PDB entry 3WG1 | X-ray diffraction, 1.90 A resolution | chains A and B

# Chain A (and B)
Molecule: Galactoside-binding lectin
From: Agrocybe aegerita
Notes: chain B of this document is another copy of the same molecule, construct and numbering; everything in this record applies to it too
Chain sequence (178 residues; row label = number of the first residue in the row; numbers below 1 keep their minus sign (Met-9 is residue -9)):
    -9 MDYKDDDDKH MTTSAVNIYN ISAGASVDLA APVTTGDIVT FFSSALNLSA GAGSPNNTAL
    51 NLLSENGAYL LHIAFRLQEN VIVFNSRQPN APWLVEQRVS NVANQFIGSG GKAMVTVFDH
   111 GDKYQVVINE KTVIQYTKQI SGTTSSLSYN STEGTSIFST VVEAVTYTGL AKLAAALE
Disordered / not traced: -9 to 1, 162-168
From the paper describing this entry:
  - binding site for beta-D-glucopyranose: Arg88
  - binding site for beta-D-galactopyranose: Pro45, Asn46
  - contacts within the chain: Gly43-Asn47 (backbone contact), Asn47-Leu67 (backbone contact), Asn47-Thr145 (backbone contact), Asn47-Gln68
  - mutagenesis - N47A: decreased binding to lactose
  - mutagenesis - N46A: abolished binding to other b-galactosides
  - mutagenesis - P45A: abolished binding to other b-galactosides (citing earlier work)
  - conformationally variable residues: Pro45

# Chain A / chain B interface
Pairs across the interface (49; chain A residue first):
  Thr2(A) - His110(B)
  Thr2(A) - Asp112(B)
  Thr2(A) - Lys113(B)
  Thr2(A) - Gln125(B)  hydrogen bond (backbone-side chain)
  Thr3(A) - Gln115(B)
  Thr3(A) - Gln125(B)
  Ser4(A) - Phe108(B)
  Ser4(A) - His110(B)  hydrogen bond
  Ser4(A) - Gln115(B)  hydrogen bond (backbone-side chain)
  Val6(A) - Thr106(B)
  Val6(A) - Phe108(B)  hydrophobic
  Val6(A) - Asn119(B)
  Val6(A) - Glu120(B)
  Asn7(A) - Glu120(B)
  Ile8(A) - Met104(B)  hydrophobic
  Ile8(A) - Asn119(B)
  Ile8(A) - Glu120(B)  hydrogen bond (backbone-side chain)
  Asn10(A) - Lys102(B)
  Ile28(A) - Ile28(B)  hydrophobic
  Ile28(A) - Tyr157(B)  hydrophobic
  Thr30(A) - Tyr157(B)  hydrogen bond
  Phe32(A) - Phe32(B)  hydrophobic
  Phe32(A) - Tyr157(B)
  Lys102(A) - Glu153(B)  salt bridge
  Met104(A) - Ile8(B)  hydrophobic
  Met104(A) - Glu153(B)
  Met104(A) - Val155(B)  hydrophobic
  Thr106(A) - Val6(B)
  Phe108(A) - Ser4(B)
  Phe108(A) - Val6(B)  hydrophobic
  Phe108(A) - Leu160(B)  hydrophobic
  His110(A) - Thr2(B)  hydrogen bond (side chain-backbone)
  His110(A) - Ser4(B)
  Gln115(A) - Thr3(B)
  Gln115(A) - Ser4(B)  hydrogen bond (side chain-backbone)
  Val117(A) - Val6(B)  hydrophobic
  Asn119(A) - Val6(B)
  Asn119(A) - Ile8(B)
  Glu120(A) - Val6(B)
  Glu120(A) - Asn7(B)  hydrogen bond
  Glu120(A) - Ile8(B)  hydrogen bond (side chain-backbone)
  Gln125(A) - Thr3(B)
  Glu153(A) - Lys102(B)  salt bridge
  Glu153(A) - Met104(B)
  Val155(A) - Met104(B)  hydrophobic
  Tyr157(A) - Thr30(B)  hydrogen bond
  Tyr157(A) - Thr106(B)
  Tyr157(A) - Tyr157(B)
  Leu160(A) - Ile28(B)  hydrophobic
Also at the interface, not in a pair above, chain A (26 interface residues in all): Ala5, Thr122
Also at the interface, not in a pair above, chain B (26 interface residues in all): Ala5, Val117

# Overview
Chain A and chain B each contribute 26 residues to their interface; the contacts include 10 hydrogen bonds and
2 salt bridges. Polar pairs include Lys102(A)-Glu153(B), Thr2(A)-Gln125(B) and Ser4(A)-His110(B). The paper
reports a binding site for beta-D-galactopyranose at Pro45(A) and Asn46(A); N46A and P45A of chain A abolish
binding to other b-galactosides.
Chain A and chain B are both Galactoside-binding lectin (Agrocybe aegerita); the structure, Crystal structure
of Agrocybe cylindracea galectin with lactose, was determined by X-ray diffraction, deposited together with
3WG2, 3WG3 and 3WG4.
